PDB entry 8B3P | electron microscopy, 2.81 A resolution | chains AAA and JJJ of the 55 polymer chains in the assembly

# Chain AAA
Molecule: Tail virion protein G7P
From: Enterobacteria phage f1
UniProtKB: P69534 (G7P_BPF1); residues 1-33 here = UniProt positions 1-33
Sequence (33 residues; numbered 1 to 33; the number before each row is that of its first residue):
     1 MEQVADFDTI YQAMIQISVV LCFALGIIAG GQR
Not modelled in the structure: 1-5
Reported in the primary citation:
  - self-association interface (contacts with another copy of this molecule); pairs are residue here / residue on that copy: Gln32-Ile28 (hydrogen bond), Arg33-Arg33 (hydrogen bond)

# Chain JJJ
Molecule: Tail virion protein G9P
From: Enterobacteria phage f1
UniProtKB: P69537 (G9P_BPF1); residue numbers follow UniProt; this construct covers 1-32
Sequence (32 residues; each row starts with the number of its first residue):
     1 MSVLVYSFAS FVLGWCLRSG ITYFTRLMET SS

# How chain AAA and chain JJJ interact
Pairs across the interface - 8 pairs, chain AAA then chain JJJ:
  Gln16(AAA) with Met1(JJJ); Val3(JJJ); Leu4(JJJ)
  Ile17(AAA) with Val3(JJJ), hydrophobic
  Val20(AAA) with Leu4(JJJ), hydrophobic; Ser7(JJJ)
  Phe23(AAA) with Phe8(JJJ), hydrophobic
  Ala24(AAA) with Phe11(JJJ), hydrophobic
Other interface residues (no listed pair), chain AAA (7 interface residues in all): Ile27, Arg33
Other interface residues (no listed pair), chain JJJ (7 interface residues in all): Arg26

# Summary
Chain AAA and chain JJJ each contribute 7 residues to their interface. The paper reports a self-association
interface involving Gln32(AAA) and Arg33(AAA).
Chain AAA is Tail virion protein G7P and chain JJJ is Tail virion protein G9P, both from Enterobacteria phage
f1; the structure, CryoEM structure of the round tip (proteins pVII/pVIII/pIX) from the f1 filamentous
bacteriophage, was determined by electron microscopy together with 8B3O and 8B3Q from the same study.
